PDB entry 7M74 | electron microscopy, 3.93 A resolution | chains A and G of the 7 polymer chains in the assembly

== Chain A ==
Molecule: 5'-AMP-activated protein kinase catalytic subunit alpha-1
From: Homo sapiens
Notes: EC 2.7.11.1, 2.7.11.27, 2.7.11.31, 2.7.11.26
Sequence (484 residues; numbered 13 to 550; 54 numbers in that range are skipped by the numbering (no residue carries them; nothing is unmodelled there); the number before each row is that of its first residue):
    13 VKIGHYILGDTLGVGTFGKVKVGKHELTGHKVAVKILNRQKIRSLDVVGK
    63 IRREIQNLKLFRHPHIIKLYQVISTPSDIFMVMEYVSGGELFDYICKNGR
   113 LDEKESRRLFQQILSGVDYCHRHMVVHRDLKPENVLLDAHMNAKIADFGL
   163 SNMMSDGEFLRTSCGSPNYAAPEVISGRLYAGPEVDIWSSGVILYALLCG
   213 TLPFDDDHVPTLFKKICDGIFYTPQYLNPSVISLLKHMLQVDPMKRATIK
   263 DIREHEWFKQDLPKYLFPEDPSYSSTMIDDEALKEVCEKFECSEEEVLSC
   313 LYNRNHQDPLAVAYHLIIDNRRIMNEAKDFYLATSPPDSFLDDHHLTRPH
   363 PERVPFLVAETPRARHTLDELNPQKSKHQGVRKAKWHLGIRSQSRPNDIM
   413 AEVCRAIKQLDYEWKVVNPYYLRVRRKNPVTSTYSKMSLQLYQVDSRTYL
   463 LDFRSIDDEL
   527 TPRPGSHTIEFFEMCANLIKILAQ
Not modelled in the structure: 285-388
Small-molecule neighbours: Dorsomorphin (TAK; 6-[4-(2-piperidin-1-ylethoxy)phenyl]-3-pyridin-4-ylpyrazolo[1,5-a]pyrimidine): Leu24, Val32, Ala45, Met95, Glu96, Tyr97, Val98, Ser99, Gly100, Gly101, Lys109, Leu148, Ala158

== Chain G ==
Molecule: 5'-AMP-activated protein kinase subunit gamma-1
From: Homo sapiens
Reference sequence: P54619 (AAKG1_HUMAN); residue numbers follow UniProt; this construct covers 24-327
Sequence (306 residues; numbered 22 to 327; the number before each row is that of its first residue):
    22 MGSNNSVYTSFMKSHRCYDLIPTSSKLVVFDTSLQVKKAFFALVTNGVRA
    72 APLWDSKKQSFVGMLTITDFINILHRYYKSALVQIYELEEHKIETWREVY
   122 LQDSFKPLVCISPNASLFDAVSSLIRNKIHRLPVIDPESGNTLYILTHKR
   172 ILKFLKLFITEFPKPEFMSKSLEELQIGTYANIAMVRTTTPVYVALGIFV
   222 QHRVSALPVVDEKGRVVDIYSKFDVINLAAEKTYNNLDVSVTKALQHRSH
   272 YFEGVLKCYLHETLETIINRLVEAEVHRLVVVDENDVVKGIVSLSDILQA
   322 LVLTGG
Not modelled in the structure: 22-24, 325-327
Construct notes: expression tag (22-23)
Small-molecule neighbours:
  - ADP (adenosine-5'-diphosphate): Arg70, Met85, Thr87, Ile88, Thr89, Asp90, Arg118, Tyr121, Lys127, Pro128, Leu129, Val130, Ile150, His151, Arg152, Leu153, Pro154, Lys243
  - adenosine monophosphate (AMP): His151, Thr200, Asn203, Ile204, Ala205, Arg224, Val225, Ser226, Ala227, Leu228, His298, Arg299, Ile312, Ser314, Ser316, Asp317
  - ATP (adenosine-5'-triphosphate): Arg70, Arg152, Thr168, Lys170, Ile240, Ser242, Phe244, Asp245, Arg269, Gly275, Val276, Leu277, Val297, His298, Arg299, Leu300
Swiss-Prot annotation at these positions:
  - motif: Leu138 to Glu159 (AMPK pseudosubstrate)
  - binding site (ADP): Arg70, Met85 to Asp90, Val130, His151, Arg152, Lys170, Ser242 to Asp245, Arg269, Leu277, His298, Arg299
  - binding site (AMP): Arg70, Met85 to Asp90, Val130, His151, Arg152, Lys170, Thr200, Ala205, Ser226, Ala227, Ser242 to Asp245, Arg269, Leu277, His298, Arg299, Ser314 to Asp317
  - binding site (ATP): Arg70, Met85 to Asp90, Val130, His151, Arg152, Lys170, Ser242 to Asp245, Arg269, Leu277, His298, Arg299
  - modified residue: Ser261 (Phosphoserine), Thr263 (Phosphothreonine), Ser270 (Phosphoserine)
  - mutagenesis: Asp90 (D90A: Reduced AMP-activation of phosphorylation of PRKAA1 or PRKAA2. Reduced ADP activation of phosphorylation of PRKAA1 or PRKAA2), Asp245 (D245A: Reduced AMP-activation of phosphorylation of PRKAA1 or PRKAA2. Reduced ADP activation of phosphorylation of PRKAA1 or PRKAA2), Asp317 (D317A: Reduced AMP-activation of phosphorylation of PRKAA1 or PRKAA2. Does not affect ADP activation of phosphorylation of PRKAA1 or PRKAA2)

== Interface between chain A and chain G ==
Pairs across the interface - 29 pairs, chain A then chain G:
  His17(A) - Asp259(G)
  Tyr18(A) - Ser101(G)  hydrogen bond
  His37(A) - Asp259(G)  salt bridge
  Leu39(A) - Pro212(G)  hydrophobic
  Leu39(A) - Tyr214(G)  hydrophobic
  Thr40(A) - Lys100(G)  hydrogen bond (side chain-backbone)
  Thr40(A) - Tyr214(G)
  His42(A) - Lys100(G)
  His42(A) - Ser101(G)  hydrogen bond
  Tyr82(A) - Val104(G)
  Gln83(A) - Leu103(G)
  Lys389(A) - Tyr272(G)
  Lys389(A) - Glu296(G)  salt bridge
  His390(A) - Phe244(G)
  His390(A) - Tyr272(G)
  Gln391(A) - Gly68(G)  hydrogen bond (side chain-backbone)
  Gln391(A) - Phe244(G)
  Gly392(A) - Val65(G)
  Val442(A) - Gln80(G)
  Pro528(A) - Glu159(G)
  Arg529(A) - Glu159(G)
  Arg529(A) - Ser160(G)
  Gly531(A) - Ser160(G)
  Gly531(A) - Gly161(G)
  Ser532(A) - Gly161(G)
  Ser532(A) - Asn162(G)
  Thr534(A) - Asn162(G)
  Ile535(A) - Trp75(G)
  Glu536(A) - Gln80(G)
Other interface residues (no listed pair), chain A (27 interface residues in all): Arg74, Val94, Val393, Arg394, Thr443, His533, Glu539
Other interface residues (no listed pair), chain G (24 interface residues in all): Val50, Thr66, Ser77, Tyr99, Gln105, Tyr107

== In short ==
27 residues of chain A and 24 residues of chain G are in contact; the contacts include 4 hydrogen bonds and 2
salt bridges. Polar pairs include His37(A)-Asp259(G), Lys389(A)-Glu296(G) and Tyr18(A)-Ser101(G). Chain A
binds Dorsomorphin. Bound to chain G: ATP, ADP and adenosine monophosphate.
Chain A is 5'-AMP-activated protein kinase catalytic subunit alpha-1 and chain G is 5'-AMP-activated protein
kinase subunit gamma-1, both from Homo sapiens; the structure, ATP-bound AMP-activated protein kinase, was
determined by electron microscopy together with 7JIJ, 7JHG and 7JHH from the same study.
